7NG4 - chains A and D of the 7 polymer chains in the assembly; structure by electron microscopy, 4.40 A resolution (low resolution: residue-level contacts below are approximate; hydrogen-bond / salt-bridge calls are withheld).

== Chain A (and D) ==
Name: Lon protease homolog, mitochondrial
Organism: Homo sapiens
Notes: EC 3.4.21.53; chain D of this document is another copy of the same molecule, construct and numbering; everything in this record applies to it too
UniProtKB: P36776 (LONM_HUMAN); residue numbers follow UniProt; this construct covers 115-959
Amino-acid sequence (853 residues; each row starts with the number of its first residue):
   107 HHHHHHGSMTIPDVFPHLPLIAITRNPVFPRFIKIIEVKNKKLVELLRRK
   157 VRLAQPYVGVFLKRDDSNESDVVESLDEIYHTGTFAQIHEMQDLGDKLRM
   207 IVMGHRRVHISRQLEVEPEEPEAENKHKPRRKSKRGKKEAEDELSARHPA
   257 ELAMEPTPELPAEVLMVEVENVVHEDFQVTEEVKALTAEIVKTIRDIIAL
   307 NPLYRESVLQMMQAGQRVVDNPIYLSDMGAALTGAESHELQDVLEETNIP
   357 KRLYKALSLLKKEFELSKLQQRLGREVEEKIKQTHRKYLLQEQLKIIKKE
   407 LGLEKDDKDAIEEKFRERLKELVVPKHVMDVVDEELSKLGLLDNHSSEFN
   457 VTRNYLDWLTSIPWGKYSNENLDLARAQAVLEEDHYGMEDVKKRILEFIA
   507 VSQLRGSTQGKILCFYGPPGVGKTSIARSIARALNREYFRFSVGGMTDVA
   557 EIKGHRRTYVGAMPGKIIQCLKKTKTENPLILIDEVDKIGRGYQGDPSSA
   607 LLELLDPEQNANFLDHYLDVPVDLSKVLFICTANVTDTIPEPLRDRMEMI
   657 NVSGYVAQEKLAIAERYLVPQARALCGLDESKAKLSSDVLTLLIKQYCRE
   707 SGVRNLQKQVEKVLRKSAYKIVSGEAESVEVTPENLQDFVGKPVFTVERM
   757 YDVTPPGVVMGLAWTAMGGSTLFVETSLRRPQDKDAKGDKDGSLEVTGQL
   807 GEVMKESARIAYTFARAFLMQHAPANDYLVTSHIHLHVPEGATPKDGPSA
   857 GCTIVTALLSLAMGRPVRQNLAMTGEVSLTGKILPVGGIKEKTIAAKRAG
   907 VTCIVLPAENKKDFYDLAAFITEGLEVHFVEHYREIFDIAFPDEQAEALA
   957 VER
Disordered / not traced: 107-122, 222-271, 949-959
Sequence notes: expression tag (107-114)
Metal / ion sites: Mg2+: T530 (together with ATP)
Residues lining bound ligands: ATP (adenosine-5'-triphosphate): D490, H491, Y492, M494, P524, P525, G526, V527, G528, K529, T530, S531, N640, Y661, I669, Y673, V709, R710, Q713
From the paper describing this entry:
  - mutagenesis - K529R, E591Q, T803V, E812A, S855A: abolished catalytic activity (proteolytic activity)
  - mutagenesis - S855A: unchanged catalytic activity (ATPase activity)
  - catalytic residues: T803, H841, H843, S855
  - catalytic residues: E801, R815, K898 (proposed by the authors, not directly observed)
  - mutagenesis - T803V: decreased catalytic activity on ATPase
  - mutagenesis - H841F, H843F: abolished catalytic activity on proteolytically
  - mutagenesis - E801A: decreased catalytic activity (protease activity)
  - mutagenesis - E801A, E812A: decreased catalytic activity (ATPase activity)
  - mutagenesis - K529R, E591Q: abolished catalytic activity on ATPase

== How chain A and chain D interact ==
Residue-residue contacts - 21 pairs, chain A then chain D:
  E287(A) - E342(D)
  E288(A) - L372(D)
  E288(A) - Q376(D)
  K290(A) - E342(D)
  A291(A) - Q376(D)
  L292(A) - Q376(D)
  E295(A) - E384(D)
  K298(A) - P308(D)
  K298(A) - L309(D)
  G321(A) - R131(D)
  Q322(A) - E143(D)
  Y360(A) - V383(D)
  Y360(A) - K386(D)
  Y360(A) - I387(D)
  S364(A) - I387(D)
  K368(A) - Y394(D)
  K368(A) - E398(D)
  E371(A) - L395(D)
  L372(A) - Q399(D)
  L372(A) - I402(D)
  L375(A) - Q399(D)
Other interface residues (no listed pair), chain A (19 interface residues in all): T286, R323, V324, K367
Other interface residues (no listed pair), chain D (19 interface residues in all): K145, E369, K405

== In short ==
Chain A and chain D each contribute 19 residues to their interface. Chain A binds ATP. The paper reports
catalytic residues T803(A), H841(A) and H843(A) among others; K529R, E591Q and T803V of chain A, among others,
abolish catalytic activity (proteolytic activity); 8 substitutions were tested in all.
Chain A and chain D are both Lon protease homolog, mitochondrial (Homo sapiens); the structure, P1b-state of
wild type human mitochondrial LONP1 protease with bound endogenous substrate protein and in presence ..., was
determined by electron microscopy together with 7NFY, 7NG5, 7NGC and 7NGF from the same study.
